PDB entry 8RPL | X-ray diffraction, 2.37 A resolution | chain A

Chain A:
Molecule: Acetate--CoA ligase
From: Chloroflexota bacterium
Notes: EC 6.2.1.1
Reference sequence: A0A535FEC2 (A0A535FEC2_UNCCH); residue numbers follow UniProt; this construct covers 2-647
Chain sequence (657 residues; each row starts with the number of its first residue; numbers below 1 keep their minus sign (Met-9 is residue -9)):
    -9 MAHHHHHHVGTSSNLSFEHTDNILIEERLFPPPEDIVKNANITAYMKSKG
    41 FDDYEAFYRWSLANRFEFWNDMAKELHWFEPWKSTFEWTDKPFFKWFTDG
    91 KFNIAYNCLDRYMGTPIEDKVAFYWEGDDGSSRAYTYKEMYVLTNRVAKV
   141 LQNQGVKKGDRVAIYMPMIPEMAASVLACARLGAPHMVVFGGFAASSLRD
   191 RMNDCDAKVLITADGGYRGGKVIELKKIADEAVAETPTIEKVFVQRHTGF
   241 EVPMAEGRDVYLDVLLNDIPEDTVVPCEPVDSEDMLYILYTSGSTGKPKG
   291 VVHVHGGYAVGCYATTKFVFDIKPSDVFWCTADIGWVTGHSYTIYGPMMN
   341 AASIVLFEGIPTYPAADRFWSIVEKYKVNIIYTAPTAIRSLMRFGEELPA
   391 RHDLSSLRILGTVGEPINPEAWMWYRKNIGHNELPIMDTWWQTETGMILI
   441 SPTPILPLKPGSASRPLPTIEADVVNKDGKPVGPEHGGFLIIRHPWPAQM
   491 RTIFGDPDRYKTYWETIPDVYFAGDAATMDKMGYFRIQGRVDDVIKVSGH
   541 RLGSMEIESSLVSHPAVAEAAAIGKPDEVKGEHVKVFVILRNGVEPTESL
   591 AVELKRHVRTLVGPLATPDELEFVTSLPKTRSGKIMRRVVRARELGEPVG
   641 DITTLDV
Unresolved in the structure: -9 to 13, 641-647
Modified residues: His476 (N1-phosphonohistidine; NEP)
Sequence notes: initiating methionine (-9); expression tag (-8 to 1)
Ion coordination: Mg2+: Val552, His554, Val557
Ligand contacts: 6R9 ([[(2R,3S,4R,5R)-5-(6-aminopurin-9-yl)-3,4-bis(oxidanyl)oxolan-2-yl]methoxy-oxidanyl-phosphoryl] ethanoate): Thr281, Val327, Thr328, Val403, Gly404, Glu405, Pro406, Asp428, Thr429, Trp430, Trp431, Gln432, Thr433, Glu434, Ala513, Asp515, Ile527, Arg530, Lys536, Arg541
What the authors report for this chain:
  - binding site for 6R9: Lys536
  - post-translational modification sites: His476

Overview:
Bound to chain A: compound 6R9. Val552, His554 and Val557 form the Mg2+ site. The paper reports a binding site
for 6R9 at Lys536; a modification site at His476.
Chain A is Acetate--CoA ligase (Chloroflexota bacterium); the structure, AMP-forming acetyl-CoA synthetase
from Chloroflexota bacterium with bound acetyl AMP, was determined by X-ray diffraction (same publication as
8RPK).
